Entry 6QH9 (X-ray diffraction, 2.27 A resolution); this record covers chain A.

== Chain A ==
Name: Kallikrein-6
From: Homo sapiens
Notes: EC 3.4.21.-
UniProt: Q92876 (KLK6_HUMAN); the construct lacks a stretch of the UniProt sequence and is renumbered around it, so the offset changes along the chain: 16-36 = UniProt 22-42; 38-67 = UniProt 43-72; 69-125 = UniProt 73-129; 127-130 = UniProt 130-133; 5 more segments
Amino-acid sequence (223 residues; each row starts with the number of its first residue; note: 10 numbers in that range are skipped by the numbering (no residue carries them; nothing is unmodelled there); a row labelled like 186A-186B holds insertion residues (186A, then the next letters in order)):
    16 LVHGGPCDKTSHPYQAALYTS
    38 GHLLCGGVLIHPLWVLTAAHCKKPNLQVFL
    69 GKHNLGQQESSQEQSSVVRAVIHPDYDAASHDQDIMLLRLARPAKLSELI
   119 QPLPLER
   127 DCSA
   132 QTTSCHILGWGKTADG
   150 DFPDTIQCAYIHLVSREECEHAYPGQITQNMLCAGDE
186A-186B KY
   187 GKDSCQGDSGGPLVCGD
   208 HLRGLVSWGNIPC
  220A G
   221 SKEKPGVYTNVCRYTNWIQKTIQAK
Not modelled in the structure: 245
Disulfide bonds: Cys22-Cys157, Cys42-Cys58, Cys128-Cys232, Cys136-Cys201, Cys168-Cys182, Cys191-Cys220
Differences from the reference sequence: engineered mutation Gly74 (Arg78 in Q92876), Gln76 (Arg80 in Q92876), Gln132 (Asn134 in Q92876)
Ligand contacts: J2N / J3B: Leu41, Cys42, His57, Asp189, Ser190, Cys191, Gln192, Gly193, Asp194, Ser195, Val213, Ser214, Trp215, Gly216, Asn217, Ile218, Cys220, Gly226
Curated features (UniProtKB/Swiss-Prot):
  - active site (Charge relay system): His57, Asp102, Ser195

== Summary ==
Ligands of chain A: J2N / J3B. Curated annotation (UniProt) lists 3 active-site residues.
Chain A is Kallikrein-6 (Homo sapiens); the structure, Crystal Structure of Human Kallikrein 6 in complex with
GSK3239861A, was determined by X-ray diffraction together with 6QHA and 6QHC from the same study.
